8BHW - chains A and F of the 8 polymer chains in the assembly; structure by electron microscopy, 3.20 A resolution.

[Chain A (and F)]
Molecule: ECA polysaccharide chain length modulation protein
Organism: Escherichia coli K-12
Notes: chain F of this document is another copy of the same molecule, construct and numbering; everything in this record applies to it too
UniProtKB: P0AG00 (WZZE_ECOLI); residues 1-348 here = UniProt positions 1-348
Amino-acid sequence (363 residues; numbered 1 to 363; the number before each row is that of its first residue):
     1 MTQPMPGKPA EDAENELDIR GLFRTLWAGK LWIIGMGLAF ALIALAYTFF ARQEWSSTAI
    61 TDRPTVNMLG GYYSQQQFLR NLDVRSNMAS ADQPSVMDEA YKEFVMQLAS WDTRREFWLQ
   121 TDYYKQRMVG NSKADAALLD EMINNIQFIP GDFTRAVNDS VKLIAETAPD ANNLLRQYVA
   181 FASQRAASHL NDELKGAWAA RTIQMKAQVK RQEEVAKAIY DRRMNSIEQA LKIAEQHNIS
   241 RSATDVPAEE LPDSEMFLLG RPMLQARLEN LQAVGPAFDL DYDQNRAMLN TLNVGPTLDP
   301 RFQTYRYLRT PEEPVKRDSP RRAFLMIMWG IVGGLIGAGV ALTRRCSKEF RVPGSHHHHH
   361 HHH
Unresolved in the structure: 1-16, 349-363
Sequence notes: expression tag (349-363)
Reported in the primary citation:
  - conformationally variable residues (loop rearrangement): Asn238 to Met256

[How chain A and chain F interact]
Pairs across the interface - 46 pairs, chain A then chain F:
  Leu22(A) - Arg20(F)
  Thr25(A) - Arg20(F)
  Asn87(A) - Gln77(F)  hydrogen bond
  Asn87(A) - Asn81(F)
  Glu103(A) - Arg306(F)  salt bridge
  Met106(A) - Asp62(F)
  Met106(A) - Arg306(F)  hydrogen bond
  Met106(A) - Leu308(F)  hydrophobic
  Gln107(A) - Arg306(F)
  Ser110(A) - Leu308(F)
  Trp111(A) - Leu308(F)
  Trp111(A) - Arg309(F)
  Asp112(A) - Leu308(F)  hydrogen bond (backbone-backbone)
  Asp112(A) - Thr310(F)  hydrogen bond
  Arg115(A) - Glu312(F)  salt bridge
  Ala136(A) - Val315(F)
  Ala137(A) - Val315(F)
  Asp140(A) - Val315(F)
  His189(A) - Thr65(F)
  Asp192(A) - Asn67(F)
  Glu193(A) - Thr65(F)
  Gln204(A) - Asn81(F)
  Arg211(A) - Phe78(F)
  Arg211(A) - Met288(F)
  Arg211(A) - Thr291(F)
  Glu214(A) - Ala287(F)
  Glu214(A) - Asn290(F)
  Val215(A) - Leu280(F)  hydrophobic
  Val215(A) - Asp283(F)
  Val215(A) - Gln284(F)
  Val215(A) - Ala287(F)  hydrophobic
  Ile219(A) - Leu280(F)  hydrophobic
  Ile219(A) - Asp283(F)
  Arg222(A) - Phe278(F)
  Arg222(A) - Asp283(F)  salt bridge
  Ser226(A) - Val274(F)
  Gln229(A) - Ala273(F)
  Ile233(A) - Glu269(F)
  Met256(A) - Ala266(F)  hydrophobic
  Leu342(A) - Arg20(F)
  Thr343(A) - Arg20(F)
  Thr343(A) - Phe23(F)
  Arg345(A) - Arg20(F)
  Cys346(A) - Asp18(F)
  Cys346(A) - Arg20(F)
  Ser347(A) - Arg24(F)  hydrogen bond
Also at the interface, not in a pair above, chain A (37 interface residues in all): Met88, Pro150, Gly196, Ala197, Ala200, Glu255
Also at the interface, not in a pair above, chain F (35 interface residues in all): Val66, Tyr73, Arg85, Ala156, Ser242, Met263, Tyr282

[Overview]
37 residues of chain A and 35 residues of chain F are in contact; the contacts include 5 hydrogen bonds and 3
salt bridges. Polar contacts include Glu103(A)-Arg306(F), Arg115(A)-Glu312(F) and Arg222(A)-Asp283(F). The
paper reports conformational variability at Asn238(A).
Chain A and chain F are both ECA polysaccharide chain length modulation protein (Escherichia coli K-12); the
structure, Full-length bacterial polysaccharide co-polymerase WzzE from E. coli. C4 symmetry, was determined
by electron microscopy together with 8P3O and 8P3P from the same study.
